PDB entry 6UZ1 | X-ray diffraction, 3.14 A resolution | chains A and C of the 5 polymer chains in the assembly

[Chain A]
Molecule: MHC class I antigen, A-2 alpha chain
Organism: Homo sapiens
Reference sequence: A0A5B8RNS7 (A0A5B8RNS7_HUMAN); residues 1-275 here correspond to UniProt positions 25-299 (UniProt number = residue number + 24)
Sequence (275 residues; each row starts with the number of its first residue):
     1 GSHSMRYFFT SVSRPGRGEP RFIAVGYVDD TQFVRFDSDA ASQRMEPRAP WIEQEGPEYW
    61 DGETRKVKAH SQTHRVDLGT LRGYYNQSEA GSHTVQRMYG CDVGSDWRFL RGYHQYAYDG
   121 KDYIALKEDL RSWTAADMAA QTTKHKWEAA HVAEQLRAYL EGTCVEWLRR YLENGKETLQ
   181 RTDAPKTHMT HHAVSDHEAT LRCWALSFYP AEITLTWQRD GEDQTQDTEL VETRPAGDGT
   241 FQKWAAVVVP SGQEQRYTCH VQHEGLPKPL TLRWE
Cystine bridges: Cys-101/Cys-164, Cys-203/Cys-259

[Chain C]
Molecule: Leu-leu-phe-gly-tyr-pro-val-tyr-val
Sequence (9 residues; row label = number of the first residue in the row):
     1 LLFGYPVYV

[Interface between chain A and chain C]
Residue-residue contacts (40):
  Met-5(A) / Leu-1(C)
  Tyr-7(A) / Leu-1(C)  hydrogen bond (side chain-backbone)
  Tyr-7(A) / Leu-2(C)  hydrophobic
  Phe-9(A) / Leu-2(C)  hydrophobic
  Met-45(A) / Leu-2(C)  hydrophobic
  Tyr-59(A) / Leu-1(C)  hydrophobic
  Glu-63(A) / Leu-1(C)
  Glu-63(A) / Leu-2(C)  hydrogen bond (side chain-backbone)
  Lys-66(A) / Leu-1(C)
  Lys-66(A) / Leu-2(C)  hydrogen bond (side chain-backbone)
  Val-67(A) / Leu-2(C)
  His-70(A) / Phe-3(C)
  Thr-73(A) / Val-7(C)
  Thr-73(A) / Tyr-8(C)
  Val-76(A) / Tyr-8(C)  hydrophobic
  Asp-77(A) / Tyr-8(C)
  Asp-77(A) / Val-9(C)  hydrogen bond (side chain-backbone)
  Thr-80(A) / Val-9(C)
  Leu-81(A) / Val-9(C)  hydrophobic
  Tyr-84(A) / Val-9(C)  hydrogen bond (side chain-backbone)
  Arg-97(A) / Val-7(C)
  Tyr-99(A) / Leu-2(C)
  Tyr-99(A) / Phe-3(C)  hydrogen bond (side chain-backbone)
  Tyr-116(A) / Val-9(C)  hydrophobic
  Tyr-123(A) / Val-9(C)  hydrophobic
  Thr-143(A) / Val-9(C)  hydrogen bond (side chain-backbone)
  Lys-146(A) / Val-9(C)  hydrogen bond (side chain-backbone)
  Trp-147(A) / Val-7(C)  hydrophobic
  Trp-147(A) / Tyr-8(C)  hydrogen bond (side chain-backbone)
  Trp-147(A) / Val-9(C)  hydrophobic
  Ala-150(A) / Tyr-5(C)  hydrogen bond (backbone-side chain)
  Gln-155(A) / Phe-3(C)
  Gln-155(A) / Tyr-5(C)
  Leu-156(A) / Phe-3(C)  hydrophobic
  Tyr-159(A) / Leu-1(C)  hydrogen bond (side chain-backbone)
  Tyr-159(A) / Leu-2(C)
  Tyr-159(A) / Phe-3(C)  hydrophobic
  Thr-163(A) / Leu-1(C)
  Trp-167(A) / Leu-1(C)
  Tyr-171(A) / Leu-1(C)  hydrogen bond (side chain-backbone)
Other interface residues (no listed pair), chain A (30 interface residues in all): Val-152
Other interface residues (no listed pair), chain C (8 interface residues in all): Gly-4

[In short]
The interface between chain A and chain C involves 30 residues on one side and 8 on the other; the contacts
include 12 hydrogen bonds. Polar pairs include Tyr-7(A)/Leu-1(C), Glu-63(A)/Leu-2(C) and Lys-66(A)/Leu-2(C).
Here chain A is MHC class I antigen, A-2 alpha chain (Homo sapiens) and chain C is
Leu-leu-phe-gly-tyr-pro-val-tyr-val. Entry 6UZ1 (Noncanonical binding of single-chain A6 TCR variant S3-4 in
complex with Tax/HLA-A2) was determined by X-ray diffraction.
